Entry 7S6R (X-ray diffraction, 1.89 A resolution); this record covers chains B and C of the 8 polymer chains in the assembly.

Chain B:
Molecule: Methane monooxygenase beta chain
Source organism: Methylosinus trichosporium OB3b
UniProtKB: A0A2D2D5X7 (A0A2D2D5X7_METTR); residue numbers follow UniProt; this construct covers 4-395
Sequence (392 residues; each row starts with the number of its first residue):
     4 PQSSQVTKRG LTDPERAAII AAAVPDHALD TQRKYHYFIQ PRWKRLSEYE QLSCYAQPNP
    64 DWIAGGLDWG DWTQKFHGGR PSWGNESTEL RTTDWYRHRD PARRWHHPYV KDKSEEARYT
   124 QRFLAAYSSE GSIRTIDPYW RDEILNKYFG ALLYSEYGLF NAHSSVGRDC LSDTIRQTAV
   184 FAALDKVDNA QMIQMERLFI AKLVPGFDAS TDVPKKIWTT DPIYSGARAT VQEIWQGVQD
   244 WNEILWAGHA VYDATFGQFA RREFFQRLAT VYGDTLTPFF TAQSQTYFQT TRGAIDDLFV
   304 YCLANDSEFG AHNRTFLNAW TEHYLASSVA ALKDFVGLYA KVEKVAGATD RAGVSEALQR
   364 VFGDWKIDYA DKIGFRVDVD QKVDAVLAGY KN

Chain C:
Molecule: Methane monooxygenase gamma chain
Source organism: Methylosinus trichosporium OB3b
UniProtKB: A0A2D2D0T0 (A0A2D2D0T0_METTR); numbering as in UniProt (aligned over 2-169)
Sequence (168 residues; numbered 2 to 169; the number before each row is that of its first residue):
     2 AKREPIHDNS IRTEWEAKIA KLTSVDQATK FIQDFRLAYT SPFRKSYDID VDYQYIERKI
    62 EEKLSVLKTE KLPVADLITK ATTGEDAAAV EATWIAKIKA AKSKYEAERI HIEFRQLYKP
   122 PVLPVNVFLR TDAALGTVLM EIRNTDYYGT PLEGLRKERG VKVLHLQA

How chain B and chain C interact:
Pairs across the interface (50):
  D64(B) - H8(C)  salt bridge
  D64(B) - R13(C)  salt bridge
  D64(B) - R59(C)  hydrogen bond (backbone-side chain)
  W65(B) - Q55(C)  hydrogen bond
  W65(B) - Y56(C)
  W65(B) - R59(C)
  A67(B) - R59(C)
  D71(B) - H8(C)
  W72(B) - I7(C)  hydrophobic
  G73(B) - Q55(C)
  D74(B) - Q55(C)  hydrogen bond
  H80(B) - H112(C)
  H80(B) - M141(C)
  H80(B) - R144(C)  hydrogen bond
  G81(B) - H112(C)
  G81(B) - I113(C)
  G81(B) - R116(C)
  G81(B) - L140(C)
  G82(B) - R116(C)
  R83(B) - R116(C)
  R83(B) - L130(C)  hydrogen bond (side chain-backbone)
  R83(B) - D133(C)  salt bridge
  R83(B) - A134(C)
  P84(B) - R116(C)
  N88(B) - E62(C)
  E89(B) - R116(C)  salt bridge
  E89(B) - K120(C)
  E89(B) - P121(C)
  E89(B) - V126(C)
  E89(B) - F129(C)
  E89(B) - L130(C)
  S90(B) - V126(C)
  T91(B) - V126(C)
  E92(B) - P125(C)
  E92(B) - V126(C)  hydrogen bond (side chain-backbone)
  R94(B) - E62(C)  salt bridge
  V241(B) - N127(C)
  Q242(B) - N127(C)  hydrogen bond (backbone-side chain)
  Q242(B) - L130(C)
  D243(B) - N127(C)  hydrogen bond (backbone-side chain)
  E246(B) - N127(C)  hydrogen bond
  F312(B) - E63(C)
  F312(B) - V67(C)  hydrophobic
  H315(B) - S66(C)  hydrogen bond
  H315(B) - V67(C)
  H315(B) - T70(C)
  T318(B) - T70(C)
  T318(B) - L78(C)
  F319(B) - T70(C)
  A322(B) - V75(C)  hydrophobic
Interface residues without a listed pair, chain B (29 interface residues in all): L70, E311
Interface residues without a listed pair, chain C (33 interface residues in all): Y54, K69, P122, G137, N145

Overview:
29 residues of chain B and 33 residues of chain C are in contact, with 10 hydrogen bonds and 5 salt bridges.
Among the polar pairs are D64(B)-H8(C), D64(B)-R13(C) and R83(B)-D133(C).
Chain B is Methane monooxygenase beta chain and chain C is Methane monooxygenase gamma chain, both from
Methylosinus trichosporium OB3b; the structure, Complex structure of Methane monooxygenase hydroxylase and
regulatory subunit with H5A mutation, was determined by X-ray diffraction, deposited together with 7S6Q, 7S6S,
7S6T and 7S7H.
